Entry 1JZX (X-ray diffraction, 3.10 A resolution); this record covers chains A and L of the 4 polymer chains in the assembly.

== Chain A ==
Molecule: 23S rRNA
Organism: Deinococcus radiodurans
Sequence (2880 nucleotides; each row starts with the number of its first residue):
     1 GGUCAAGAUA GUAAGGGUCC ACGGUGGAUG CCCUGGCGCU GGAGCCGAUG AAGGACGCGA
    61 UUACCUGCGA AAAGCCCCGA CGAGCUGGAG AUACGCUUUG ACUCGGGGAU GUCCGAAUGG
   121 GGAAACCCAC CUCGUAAGAG GUAUCCGCAA GGAUGGGAAC UCAGGGAACU GAAACAUCUC
   181 AGUACCUGAA GGAGAAGAAA GAGAAUUCGA UUCCGUUAGU AGCGGCGAGC GAACCCGGAU
   241 CAGCCCAAAC CGAAACGCUU GCGUUUCGGG GUUGUAGGAC CAGUUUUUAA GAUUCAACCC
   301 CUCAAGCCGA AGUGGCUGGA AAGCUACACC UCAGAAGGUG AGAGUCCUGU AGGCGAACGA
   361 GCGGUUGACU GUACUGGCAC CUGAGUAGGU CGUUGUUCGU GAAACGAUGA CUGAAUCCGC
   421 GCGGACCACC GCGCAAGGCU AAAUACUCCC AGUGACCGAU AGCGCAUAGU ACCGUGAGGG
   481 AAAGGUGAAA AGAACCCCGG GAGGGGAGUG AAAGAGAACC UGAAACCGUG GACUUACAAG
   541 CAGUCAUGGC ACCUUAUGCG UGUUAUGGCG UGCCUAUUGA AGCAUGAGCC GGCGACUUAG
   601 ACCUGACGUG CGAGCUUAAG UUGAAAAACG GAGGCGGAGC GAAAGCGAGU CCGAAUAGGG
   661 CGGCAUUAGU ACGUCGGGCU AGACUCGAAA CCAGGUGAGC UAAGCAUGAC CAGGUUGAAA
   721 CCCCCGUGAC AGGGGGCGGA GGACCGAACC GGUGCCUGCU GAAACAGUCU CGGAUGAGUU
   781 GUGUUUAGGA GUGAAAAGCU AACCGAACCU GGAGAUAGCU AGUUCUCCCC GAAAUGUAUU
   841 GAGGUACAGC CUCGGAUGUU GACCAUGUCC UGUAGAGCAC UCACAAGGCU AGGGGGCCUA
   901 CCAGCUUACC AAACCUUAUG AAACUCCGAA GGGGCACGCG UUUAGUCCGG GAGUGAGGCU
   961 GCGAGAGCUA ACUUCCGUAG CCGAGAGGGA AACAACCCAG ACCAUCAGCU AAGGUCCCUA
  1021 AAUGAUCGCU CAGUGGUUAA GGAUGUGUCG UCGCAUAGAC AGCCAGGAGG UUGGCUUAGA
  1081 AGCAGCCACC CUUCAAAGAG UGCGUAAUAG CUCACUGGUC GAGUGACGAU GCGCCGAAAA
  1141 UGAUCGGGGC UCAAGUGAUC UACCGAAGCU AUGGAUUCAA CUCGCGAAGC GAGUUGUCUG
  1201 GUAGGGGAGC GUUCAGUCCG CGGAGAAGCC AUACCGGAAG GAGUGGUGGA GCCGACUGAA
  1261 GUGCGGAUGC CGGCAUGAGU AACGAUAAAA GAAGUGAGAA UCUUCUUCGC CGUAAGGACA
  1321 AGGGUUCCUG GGGAAGGGUC GUCCGCCCAG GGAAAGUCGG GACCUAAGGU GAGGCCGAAC
  1381 GGCGCAGCCG AUGGACAGCA GGUCAAGAUU CCUGCACCGA UCAUGUGGAG UGAUGGAGGG
  1441 ACGCAUUACG CUAUCCAAUG CCAAGCUAUG GCUAUGCUGG UUGGUACGCU CAAGGGCGAU
  1501 CGGGUCAGAA AAUCUACCGG UCACAUGCCU CAGACGUAUC GGGAGCUUCC UCGGAAGCGA
  1561 AGUUGGAAAC GCGACGGUGC CAAGAAAAGC UUCUAAACGU UGAAACAUGA UUGCCCGUAC
  1621 CGCAAACCGA CACAGGUGUC CGAGUGUCAA UGCACUAAGG CGCGCGAGAG AACCCUCGUU
  1681 AAGGAACUUU GCAAUCUCAC CCCGUAACUU CGGAAGAAGG GGUCCCCACG CUUCGCGUGG
  1741 GGCGCAGUGA AUAGGCCCAG GCGACUGUUU ACCAAAAUCA CAGCACUCUG CCAACACGAA
  1801 CAGUGGACGU AUAGGGUGUG ACGCCUGCCC GGUGCCGGAA GGUCAAGUGG AGCGGUGCAA
  1861 GCUGCGAAAU GAAGCCCCGG UGAACGGCGG CCGUAACUAU AACGGUCCUA AGGUAGCGAA
  1921 AUUCCUUGUC GGGUAAGUUC CGACCUGCAC GAAAGGCGUA ACGAUCUGGG CGCUGUCUCA
  1981 ACGAGGGACU CGGUGAAAUU GAAUUGGCUG UAAAGAUGCG GCCUACCCGU AGCAGGACGA
  2041 AAAGACCCCG UGGAGCUUUA CUAUAGUCUG GCAUUGGGAU UCGGGUUUCU CUGCGUAGGA
  2101 UAGGUGGGAG CCUGCGAAAC UGGCCUUUUG GGGUCGGUGG AGGCAACGGU GAAAUACCAC
  2161 CCUGAGAAAC UUGGAUUUCU AACCUGAAAA AUCACUUUCG GGGACCGUGC UUGGCGGGUA
  2221 GUUUGACUGG GGCGGUCGCC UCCCAAAAUG UAACGGAGGC GCCCAAAGGU CACCUCAAGA
  2281 CGGUUGGAAA UCGUCUGUAG AGCGCAAAGG UAGAAGGUGG CUUGACUGCG AGACUGACAC
  2341 GUCGAGCAGG GAGGAAACUC GGGCUUAGUG AACCGGUGGU ACCGUGUGGA AGGGCCAUCG
  2401 AUCAACGGAU AAAAGUUACC CCGGGGAUAA CAGGCUGAUC UCCCCCGAGA GUCCAUAUCG
  2461 GCGGGGAGGU UUGGCACCUC GAUGUCGGCU CGUCGCAUCC UGGGGCUGAA GAAGGUCCCA
  2521 AGGGUUGGGC UGUUCGCCCA UUAAAGCGGC ACGCGAGCUG GGUUCAGAAC GUCGUGAGAC
  2581 AGUUCGGUCU CUAUCCGCUA CGGGCGCAGG AGAAUUGAGG GGAGUUGCUC CUAGUACGAG
  2641 AGGACCGGAG UGAACGGACC GCUGGUCUCC CUGCUGUCGU ACCAACGGCA CAUGCAGGGU
  2701 AGCUAUGUCC GGAACGGAUA ACCGCUGAAA GCAUCUAAGC GGGAAGCCAG CCCCAAGAUG
  2761 AGUUCUCCCA CUGUUUAUCA GGUAAGACUC CCGGAAGACC ACCGGGUUAA GAGGCCAGGC
  2821 GUGCACGCAU AGCAAUGUGU UCAGCGGACU GGUGCUCAUC AGUCGAGGUC UUGACCACUC
Unresolved in the structure: 249-289, 374-383, 893-908, 2098-2102, 2111-2116, 2126-2131, 2141-2156, 2775-2777, 2878-2880
Small-molecule neighbours:
  - clindamycin (CLY): A2041, A2042, G2044, A2045, A2430, C2431, A2432, A2482, U2483, G2484, U2485, U2590
  - Mg2+ (MG): A2045, C2420, C2421
From the paper describing this entry:
  - binding site for clindamycin: A2041, A2042, G2044, C2431, G2484

== Chain L ==
Protein: Ribosomal Protein L22
Organism: Deinococcus radiodurans
Reference sequence: Q9RXJ7 (RL22_DEIRA); residue numbers follow UniProt; this construct covers 1-134
Sequence (134 residues; row label = number of the first residue in the row):
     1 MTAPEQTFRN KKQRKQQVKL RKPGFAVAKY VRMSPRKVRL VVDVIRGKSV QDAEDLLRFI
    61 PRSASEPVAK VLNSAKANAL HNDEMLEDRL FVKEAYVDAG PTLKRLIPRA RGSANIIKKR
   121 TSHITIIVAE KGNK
Unresolved in the structure: 1-4

== Interface between chain A and chain L ==
Residue-residue contacts - 21 pairs, chain A then chain L:
  G24(A) with Ala-99(L), sugar contact
  G26(A) with Pro-101(L), phosphate contact
  C498(A) with Ser-74(L), base contact
  G504(A) with Ala-26(L), sugar contact
  G506(A) with Arg-21(L), phosphate contact
  A512(A) with Gln-16(L), phosphate contact
  G514(A) with Lys-15(L), base contact
  U760(A) with Ala-110(L), phosphate contact
  G761(A) with Arg-109(L), phosphate contact; Ala-110(L), phosphate contact
  A763(A) with Ala-110(L), phosphate contact
  A764(A) with Arg-111(L), sugar contact; Gly-112(L), base contact
  G1225(A) with Lys-12(L), base contact
  A1630(A) with Pro-108(L), base contact; Ala-114(L), base contact
  G1992(A) with Arg-62(L), phosphate contact
  G1993(A) with Arg-62(L), phosphate contact
  G1995(A) with Lys-119(L), phosphate contact
  A1996(A) with Ile-117(L), sugar contact; Lys-118(L), phosphate contact
Also at the interface, not in a pair above, chain A (22 interface residues in all): U25, C497, G503, A513, U1994
Also at the interface, not in a pair above, chain L (28 interface residues in all): Lys-19, Lys-22, Pro-23, Ala-28, Lys-29, Met-33, Ser-63, Asn-73, Ala-77, Asp-98

== In short ==
Chain A and chain L form an interface of 22 and 28 residues respectively. Chain A binds clindamycin and Mg2+.
The paper reports a binding site for clindamycin at A2041(A), A2042(A) and G2044(A) among others.
Here chain A is 23S rRNA and chain L is Ribosomal Protein L22, both from Deinococcus radiodurans. Entry 1JZX
(Structural Basis for the Interaction of Antibiotics with the Peptidyl Transferase Center in Eubacteria) was
determined by X-ray diffraction together with 1J5A, 1JZY, 1JZZ and 1K01 from the same study.
